Entry 8UQO (electron microscopy, 3.37 A resolution); this record covers chains A and Q of the 6 polymer chains in the assembly.

[Chain A]
Molecule: Guanine nucleotide-binding protein G(q) subunit alpha
From: Homo sapiens
Reference sequence: P50148 (GNAQ_HUMAN); residue numbers follow UniProt; this construct covers 7-359
Sequence (355 residues; numbered 5 to 359; the number before each row is that of its first residue):
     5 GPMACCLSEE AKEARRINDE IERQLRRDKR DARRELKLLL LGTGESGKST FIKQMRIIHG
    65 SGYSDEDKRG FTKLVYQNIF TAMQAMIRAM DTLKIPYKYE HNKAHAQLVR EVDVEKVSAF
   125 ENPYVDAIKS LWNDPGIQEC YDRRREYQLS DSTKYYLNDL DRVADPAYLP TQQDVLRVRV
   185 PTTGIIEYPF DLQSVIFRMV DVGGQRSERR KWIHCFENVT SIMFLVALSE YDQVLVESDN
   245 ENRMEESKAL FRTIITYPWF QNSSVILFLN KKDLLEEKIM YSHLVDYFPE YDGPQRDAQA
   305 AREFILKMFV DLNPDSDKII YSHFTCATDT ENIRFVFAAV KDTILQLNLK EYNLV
Unresolved in the structure: 5-37, 353-359
Construct notes: expression tag (5-6)
Bound ions: Mg2+: Ser53, Thr186 (together with GDP)
Residues lining bound ligands:
  - tetrafluoroaluminate (ALF): Thr47, Gly48, Glu49, Lys52, Arg183, Pro185, Thr186, Val206, Gly207, Gly208, Gln209
  - GDP (guanosine-5'-diphosphate): Glu49, Ser50, Gly51, Lys52, Ser53, Thr54, Ser156, Leu180, Arg181, Val182, Arg183, Val184, Pro185, Thr186, Asn274, Lys275, Asp277, Leu278, Cys330, Ala331, Thr332
Reported in the primary citation:
  - mutagenesis - Q209L: increased catalytic activity on GTP
  - mutagenesis - Q209L: unchanged binding to 1-phosphatidylinositol 4,5-bisphosphate phosphodiesterase beta-3 (chain Q)

[Chain Q]
Molecule: 1-phosphatidylinositol 4,5-bisphosphate phosphodiesterase beta-3
From: Homo sapiens
Notes: EC 3.1.4.11
Reference sequence: Q01970 (PLCB3_HUMAN); residue numbers follow UniProt; this construct covers 10-1234
Sequence (1234 residues; each row starts with the number of its first residue):
     1 GPAMDPEFMA LQLEPPTVVE TLRRGSKFIK WDEETSSRNL VTLRVDPNGF FLYWTGPNME
    61 VDTLDISSIR DTRTGRYARL PKDPKIREVL GFGGPDARLE EKLMTVVSGP DPVNTVFLNF
   121 MAVQDDTAKV WSEELFKLAM NILAQNASRN TFLRKAYTKL KLQVNQDGRI PVKNILKMFS
   181 ADKKRVETAL ESCGLKFNRS ESIRPDEFSL EIFERFLNKL CLRPDIDKIL LEIGAKGKPY
   241 LTLEQLMDFI NQKQRDPRLN EVLYPPLRPS QARLLIEKYE PNQQFLERDQ MSMEGFSRYL
   301 GGEENGILPL EALDLSTDMT QPLSAYFINS SHNTYLTAGQ LAGTSSVEMY RQALLWGCRC
   361 VELDVWKGRP PEEEPFITHG FTMTTEVPLR DVLEAIAETA FKTSPYPVIL SFENHVDSAK
   421 QQAKMAEYCR SIFGDALLIE PLDKYPLAPG VPLPSPQDLM GRILVKNKKR HRPSAGGPDS
   481 AGRKRPLEQS NSALSESSAA TEPSSPQLGS PSSDSCPGLS NGEEVGLEKP SLEPQKSLGD
   541 EGLNRGPYVL GPADREDEEE DEEEEEQTDP KKPTTDEGTA SSEVNATEEM STLVNYIEPV
   601 KFKSFEAARK RNKCFEMSSF VETKAMEQLT KSPMEFVEYN KQQLSRIYPK GTRVDSSNYM
   661 PQLFWNVGCQ LVALNFQTLD VAMQLNAGVF EYNGRSGYLL KPEFMRRPDK SFDPFTEVIV
   721 DGIVANALRV KVISGQFLSD RKVGIYVEVD MFGLPVDTRR KYRTRTSQGN SFNPVWDEEP
   781 FDFPKVVLPT LASLRIAAFE EGGKFVGHRI LPVSAIRSGY HYVCLRNEAN QPLCLPALLI
   841 YTEASDYIPD DHQDYAEALI NPIKHVSLMD QRARQLAALI GESEAQAGQE TCQDTQSQQL
   901 GSQPSSNPTP SPLDASPRRP PGPTTSPAST SLSSPGQRDD LIASILSEVA PTPLDELRGH
   961 KALVKLRSRQ ERDLRELRKK HQRKAVTLTR RLLDGLAQAQ AEGRCRLRPG ALGGAADVED
  1021 TKEGEDEAKR YQEFQNRQVQ SLLELREAQV DAEAQRRLEH LRQALQRLRE VVLDANTTQF
  1081 KRLKEMNERE KKELQKILDR KRHNSISEAK MRDKHKKEAE LTEINRRHIT ESVNSIRRLE
  1141 EAQKQRHDRL VAGQQQVLQQ LAEEEPKLLA QLAQECQEQR ARLPQEIRRS LLGEMPEGLG
  1201 DGPLVACASN GHAPGSSGHL SGADSESQEE NTQL
Unresolved in the structure: 1-12, 93-98, 471-574, 874-1234
Construct notes: expression tag (1-9)
UniProt features mapped onto this chain:
  - region: Asn1231 to Leu1234 (Interaction with SHANK2)
  - active site: His332, His379
  - modified residue (Phosphoserine): Ser474, Ser490, Ser495, Ser537, Ser926, Ser1105
Bound ions: Ca2+: Asn333, Glu362, Asp364, Glu413
Reported in the primary citation:
  - mutagenesis - T575DEL: increased catalytic activity

[Chain A / chain Q interface]
Contacting residue pairs (51):
  Pro185(A) - Leu263(Q)  hydrophobic
  Thr186(A) - Asn260(Q)  hydrogen bond (backbone-side chain)
  Thr187(A) - Asn260(Q)
  Ile189(A) - Val724(Q)  hydrophobic
  Glu191(A) - Arg707(Q)
  Pro193(A) - Arg707(Q)
  Pro193(A) - Asp709(Q)
  Arg202(A) - Arg707(Q)
  Arg202(A) - Asp709(Q)  salt bridge
  Arg202(A) - Lys710(Q)
  Gln209(A) - Asn260(Q)
  Gln209(A) - Val262(Q)
  Arg210(A) - Ile860(Q)  hydrogen bond (side chain-backbone)
  Arg210(A) - Ile863(Q)
  Ser211(A) - Leu259(Q)  hydrogen bond (side chain-backbone)
  Ser211(A) - Glu261(Q)
  Glu212(A) - Asn260(Q)  hydrogen bond
  Arg213(A) - Leu859(Q)
  Arg214(A) - Pro257(Q)  hydrogen bond (side chain-backbone)
  Arg214(A) - Ser845(Q)
  Arg214(A) - Asp846(Q)
  Arg214(A) - Ile848(Q)
  Arg214(A) - Ile860(Q)
  Lys215(A) - Arg258(Q)  hydrogen bond (side chain-backbone)
  Lys215(A) - Val724(Q)
  Lys215(A) - Asp846(Q)
  Ile217(A) - Pro849(Q)
  Ile217(A) - His852(Q)
  Ile217(A) - Ala856(Q)  hydrophobic
  His218(A) - Ile719(Q)
  His218(A) - Asp721(Q)
  His218(A) - Gly722(Q)  hydrogen bond (backbone-backbone)
  His218(A) - Val724(Q)
  His218(A) - Ala725(Q)
  His218(A) - Tyr847(Q)  hydrogen bond (side chain-backbone)
  Glu241(A) - Glu261(Q)
  Glu245(A) - Ile863(Q)
  Glu249(A) - Ile863(Q)
  Glu250(A) - Pro862(Q)
  Glu250(A) - Ile863(Q)
  Ala253(A) - Pro862(Q)
  Ala253(A) - Ile863(Q)  hydrophobic
  Leu254(A) - Leu859(Q)  hydrophobic
  Leu254(A) - Pro862(Q)
  Arg256(A) - Val866(Q)
  Arg256(A) - Asp870(Q)  salt bridge
  Thr257(A) - Ala858(Q)
  Thr257(A) - Leu859(Q)
  Thr257(A) - His865(Q)  hydrogen bond
  Tyr261(A) - Tyr855(Q)  hydrogen bond (side chain-backbone)
  Tyr261(A) - Leu859(Q)
Also at the interface, not in a pair above, chain A (29 interface residues in all): Trp216, Val240, Ile258, Thr260
Also at the interface, not in a pair above, chain Q (34 interface residues in all): Ile723, Asn861, Met869

[In short]
Chain A and chain Q form an interface of 29 and 34 residues respectively, with 10 hydrogen bonds and 2 salt
bridges. Among the polar pairs are Arg202(A)-Asp709(Q), Arg256(A)-Asp870(Q) and Thr186(A)-Asn260(Q). Chain A
binds GDP and tetrafluoroaluminate. The paper reports that Q209L of chain A increases catalytic activity on
GTP; T575DEL of chain Q increases catalytic activity.
Chain A is Guanine nucleotide-binding protein G(q) subunit alpha and chain Q is 1-phosphatidylinositol
4,5-bisphosphate phosphodiesterase beta-3, both from Homo sapiens; the structure, PLCb3-Gbg-Gaq complex on
membranes, was determined by electron microscopy, deposited together with 8UQN.
